Entry 5ID6 (X-ray diffraction, 2.38 A resolution); this record covers chains A and G.

== Chain A ==
Protein: Cpf1
Organism: Lachnospiraceae bacterium ND2006
Chain sequence (1228 residues; each row starts with the number of its first residue; numbering starts at 0):
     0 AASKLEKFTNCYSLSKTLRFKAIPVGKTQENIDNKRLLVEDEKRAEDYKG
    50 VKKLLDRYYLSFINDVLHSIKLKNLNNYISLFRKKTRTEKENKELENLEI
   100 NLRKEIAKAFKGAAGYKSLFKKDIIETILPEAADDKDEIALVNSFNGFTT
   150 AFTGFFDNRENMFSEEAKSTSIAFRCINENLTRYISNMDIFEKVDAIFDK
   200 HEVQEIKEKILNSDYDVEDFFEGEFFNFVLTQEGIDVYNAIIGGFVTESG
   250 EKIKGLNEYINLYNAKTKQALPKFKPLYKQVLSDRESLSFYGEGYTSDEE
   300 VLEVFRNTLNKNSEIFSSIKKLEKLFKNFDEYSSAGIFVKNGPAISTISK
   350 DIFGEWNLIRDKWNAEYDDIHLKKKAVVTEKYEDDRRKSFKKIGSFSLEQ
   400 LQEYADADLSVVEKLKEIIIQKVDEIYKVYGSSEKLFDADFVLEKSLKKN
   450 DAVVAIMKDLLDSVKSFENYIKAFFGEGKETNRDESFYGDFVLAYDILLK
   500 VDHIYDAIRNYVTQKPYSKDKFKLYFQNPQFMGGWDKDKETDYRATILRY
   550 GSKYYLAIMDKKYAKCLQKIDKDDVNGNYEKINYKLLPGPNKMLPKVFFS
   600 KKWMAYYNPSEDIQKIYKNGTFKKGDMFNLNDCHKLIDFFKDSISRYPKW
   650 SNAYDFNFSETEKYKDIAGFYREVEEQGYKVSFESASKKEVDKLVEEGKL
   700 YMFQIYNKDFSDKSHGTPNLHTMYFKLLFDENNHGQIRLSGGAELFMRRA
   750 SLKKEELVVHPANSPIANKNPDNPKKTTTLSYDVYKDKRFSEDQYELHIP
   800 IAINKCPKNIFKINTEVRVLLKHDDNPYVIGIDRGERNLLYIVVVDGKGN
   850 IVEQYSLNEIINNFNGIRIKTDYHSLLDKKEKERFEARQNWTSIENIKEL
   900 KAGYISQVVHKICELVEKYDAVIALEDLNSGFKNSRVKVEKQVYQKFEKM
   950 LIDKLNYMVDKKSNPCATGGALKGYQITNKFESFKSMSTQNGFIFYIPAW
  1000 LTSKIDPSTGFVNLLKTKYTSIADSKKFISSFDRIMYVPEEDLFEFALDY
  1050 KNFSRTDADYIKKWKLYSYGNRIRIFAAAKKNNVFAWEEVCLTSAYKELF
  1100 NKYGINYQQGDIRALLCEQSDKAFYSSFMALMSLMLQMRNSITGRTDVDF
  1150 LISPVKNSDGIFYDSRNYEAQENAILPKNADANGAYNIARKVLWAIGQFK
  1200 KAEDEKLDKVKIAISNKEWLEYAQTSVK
Disordered / not traced: 133-134, 281-291, 1079-1084
Modified / non-standard residues: Mse161, Mse187, Mse456, Mse531, Mse558, Mse592, Mse603, Mse626, Mse701, Mse722, Mse746, Mse949, Mse957, Mse986, Mse1035, Mse1128, Mse1131, Mse1134, Mse1137 (selenomethionine)
Metal / ion sites: Mg2+ near Thr716 (its only coordinating residue here)
Reported in the primary citation:
  - binding site for the 21-nt RNA strand (chain G): Leu719, His720, His759, Lys768, Lys785
  - catalytic residues: His759, Lys768, Lys785, Asp832, Glu925 (proposed by the authors, not directly observed)

== Chain G ==
Molecule: 21-nt RNA strand
Sequence (21 nucleotides; numbered 3 to 23; the number before each row is that of its first residue):
     3 AAUUUCUACUAAGUGUAGAUC

== How chain A and chain G interact ==
Contacting residue pairs - 94 pairs, chain A then chain G:
  Lys15(A) with C23(G), salt bridge to the phosphate
  Thr16(A) with C23(G), sugar contact
  Arg18(A) with U6(G), base contact; U7(G), sugar contact; U22(G), sugar contact; C23(G), base contact
  Phe19(A) with U6(G), sugar contact
  Lys20(A) with U6(G), hydrogen bond to the sugar
  Lys514(A) with U9(G), salt bridge to the phosphate
  Tyr516(A) with C8(G), hydrogen bond to the phosphate
  Lys518(A) with U7(G), hydrogen bond to the sugar; C8(G), phosphate contact
  Asn706(A) with U6(G), phosphate contact
  Lys707(A) with U5(G), hydrogen bond to the base; U6(G), hydrogen bond to the phosphate; U18(G), phosphate contact
  Ser710(A) with G17(G), hydrogen bond to the phosphate
  Lys712(A) with U16(G), salt bridge to the phosphate; G17(G), phosphate contact
  Ser713(A) with U18(G), phosphate contact
  His714(A) with A14(G), salt bridge to the phosphate; G17(G), sugar contact; U18(G), hydrogen bond to the phosphate
  Gly715(A) with U18(G), hydrogen bond to the phosphate; A19(G), phosphate contact
  Thr716(A) with A19(G), hydrogen bond to the phosphate
  Asn718(A) with U6(G), base contact; U7(G), base contact; A21(G), hydrogen bond to the base; U22(G), base contact
  Leu719(A) with U22(G), hydrogen bond to the base
  His720(A) with U22(G), stacking on the base; C23(G), phosphate contact
  Arg747(A) with U7(G), salt bridge to the phosphate
  His759(A) with A3(G), salt bridge to the phosphate
  Ile765(A) with A3(G), base contact
  Ala766(A) with A3(G), hydrogen bond to the base
  Asn767(A) with A3(G), hydrogen bond to the base; U12(G), hydrogen bond to the sugar; A13(G), phosphate contact
  Lys768(A) with U12(G), hydrogen bond to the phosphate
  Asn769(A) with C11(G), phosphate contact; U12(G), hydrogen bond to the phosphate
  Asn772(A) with U12(G), hydrogen bond to the phosphate; A13(G), hydrogen bond to the phosphate
  Lys774(A) with A13(G), salt bridge to the phosphate; A14(G), base contact; G15(G), hydrogen bond to the base
  Thr777(A) with U12(G), hydrogen bond to the sugar; A13(G), hydrogen bond to the phosphate; G15(G), base contact
  Leu779(A) with G15(G), base contact
  Tyr781(A) with A4(G), hydrogen bond to the base; G15(G), sugar contact; U16(G), stacking on the base
  Val783(A) with A3(G), sugar contact
  Tyr784(A) with A4(G), sugar contact
  Lys785(A) with A3(G), salt bridge to the phosphate; A4(G), phosphate contact
  Asp786(A) with A4(G), hydrogen bond to the phosphate
  Lys787(A) with U5(G), phosphate contact
  Arg788(A) with U5(G), salt bridge to the phosphate; U7(G), salt bridge to the phosphate; C8(G), salt bridge to the phosphate
  Phe789(A) with C8(G), phosphate contact
  Gln793(A) with U6(G), phosphate contact; U7(G), hydrogen bond to the phosphate
  Asn861(A) with A13(G), base contact; A19(G), sugar contact
  Asn862(A) with A19(G), sugar contact
  Phe863(A) with A13(G), sugar contact; U18(G), sugar contact
  Ile866(A) with A14(G), base contact
  Ile868(A) with A13(G), base contact
  Thr870(A) with A10(G), sugar contact
  Tyr872(A) with A10(G), hydrogen bond to the sugar
  Leu875(A) with A10(G), phosphate contact; C11(G), phosphate contact
  Glu898(A) with C8(G), sugar contact; U9(G), sugar contact
  Leu899(A) with U9(G), sugar contact; A10(G), sugar contact
  Gly902(A) with U9(G), sugar contact
  Ser905(A) with G20(G), hydrogen bond to the sugar; A21(G), sugar contact
  Gln906(A) with U9(G), base contact; G20(G), base contact
  His909(A) with G20(G), sugar contact
  Mse949(A) with A21(G), sugar contact
  Lys953(A) with A21(G), salt bridge to the phosphate; U22(G), salt bridge to the phosphate
  Lys960(A) with G20(G), salt bridge to the phosphate; A21(G), salt bridge to the phosphate
  Lys961(A) with G20(G), phosphate contact
Interface residues without a listed pair, chain A (64 interface residues in all): Ser14, Tyr705, Val757, Thr778, Lys879, Tyr903, Val958

== Summary ==
64 residues of chain A and 21 residues of chain G are in contact; the contacts include 26 hydrogen bonds, 15
salt bridges and 2 aromatic stacking contacts. Among the polar pairs are Lys707(A)-U5(G), Asn718(A)-A21(G) and
Leu719(A)-U22(G). From the paper: catalytic residues His759(A), Lys768(A) and Lys785(A) among others; a
binding site for the 21-nt RNA strand (chain G) at Leu719(A), His720(A) and His759(A) among others.
Here chain A is Cpf1 (Lachnospiraceae bacterium ND2006) and chain G is a 21-nt RNA strand. Entry 5ID6
(Structure of Cpf1/RNA Complex) was determined by X-ray diffraction.
